PDB entry 3GLI | X-ray diffraction, 3.50 A resolution | chains D and E of the 8 polymer chains in the assembly

# Chain D
Name: DNA polymerase III subunit tau
From: Escherichia coli
Notes: EC 2.7.7.7
Reference sequence: P06710 (DPO3X_ECOLI); residue numbers follow UniProt; this construct covers 1-373
Sequence (395 residues; numbered -21 to 373; the number before each row is that of its first residue; numbers below 1 keep their minus sign (Met-21 is residue -21)):
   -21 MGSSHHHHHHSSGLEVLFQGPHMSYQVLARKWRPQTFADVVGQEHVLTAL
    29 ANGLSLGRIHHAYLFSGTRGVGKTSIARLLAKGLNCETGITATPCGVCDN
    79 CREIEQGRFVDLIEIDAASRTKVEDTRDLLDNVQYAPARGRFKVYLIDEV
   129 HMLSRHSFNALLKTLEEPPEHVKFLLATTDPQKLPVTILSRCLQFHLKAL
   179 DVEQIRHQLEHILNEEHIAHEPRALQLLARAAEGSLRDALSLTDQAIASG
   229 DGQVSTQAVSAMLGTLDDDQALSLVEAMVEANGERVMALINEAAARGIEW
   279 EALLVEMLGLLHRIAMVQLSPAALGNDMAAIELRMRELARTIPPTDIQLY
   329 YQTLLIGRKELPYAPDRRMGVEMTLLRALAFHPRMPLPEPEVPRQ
Not modelled in the structure: -21 to 1, 364-373
Differences from the reference sequence: expression tag (-21 to 0)
Swiss-Prot annotation at these positions:
  - binding site (ATP): Gly45 to Thr52
  - binding site (Zn(2+)): Cys64, Cys73, Cys76, Cys79
  - mutagenesis: Gly118 (G118D: In dnaX2016(Ts); present in both isoforms, unable to grow at 42 degrees Celsius)
Metal / ion sites: Mg2+: Thr52 (together with ADP); Zn2+: Cys64, Cys73, Cys76, Cys79
Residues lining bound ligands:
  - ADP / beryllium trifluoride, molecule 1: Leu6, Ala7, Arg8, Trp10, Arg11, Pro12, Asp17, Val18, Val19, Gln21, Thr46, Arg47, Gly48, Val49, Gly50, Lys51, Thr52, Ser53, Glu127, Thr157, Leu178, Gln186, Leu214, Arg215, Leu218
  - ADP / beryllium trifluoride, molecule 2: Glu144, Thr165, Arg169
From the paper describing this entry:
  - mutagenesis - T157A: abolished catalytic activity on ATP (citing earlier work)

# Chain E
Name: DNA polymerase III subunit delta'
From: Escherichia coLI
Notes: EC 2.7.7.7
Reference sequence: P28631 (HOLB_ECOLI); numbering as in UniProt (aligned over 1-334)
Sequence (334 residues; each row starts with the number of its first residue):
     1 MRWYPWLRPDFEKLVASYQAGRGHHALLIQALPGMGDDALIYALSRYLLC
    51 QQPQGHKSCGHCRGCQLMQAGTHPDYYTLAPEKGKNTLGVDAVREVTEKL
   101 NEHARLGGAKVVWVTDAALLTDAAANALLKTLEEPPAETWFFLATREPER
   151 LLATLRSRCRLHYLAPPPEQYAVTWLSREVTMSQDALLAALRLSAGSPGA
   201 ALALFQGDNWQARETLCQALAYSVPSGDWYSLLAALNHEQAPARLHWLAT
   251 LLMDALKRHHGAAQVTNVDVPGLVAELANHLSPSRLQAILGDVCHIREQL
   301 MSVTGINRELLITDLLLRIEHYLQPGVVLPVPHL
Metal / ion sites: Zn2+: Cys50, Cys59, Cys62, Cys65
Residues lining bound ligands: ADP / beryllium trifluoride: Glu133, Thr154, Arg158

# Chain D / chain E interface
Pairs across the interface - 80 pairs, chain D then chain E:
  Tyr3(D) - Gly21(E)
  Tyr3(D) - Arg22(E)
  Tyr3(D) - Gly23(E)
  Val5(D) - His24(E)
  Val5(D) - His25(E)
  Arg8(D) - His25(E)
  Arg8(D) - Glu133(E)
  Arg8(D) - Glu134(E)
  Arg8(D) - Pro135(E)  hydrogen bond (side chain-backbone)
  Arg11(D) - Glu133(E)  salt bridge
  Arg11(D) - Glu134(E)  salt bridge
  Arg47(D) - Thr154(E)
  Arg47(D) - Ser157(E)
  Arg56(D) - Glu134(E)  salt bridge
  Glu92(D) - Lys130(E)  salt bridge
  Asp94(D) - Ala127(E)
  Asp94(D) - Lys130(E)
  Ala96(D) - Asn126(E)
  Ala96(D) - Ala127(E)
  Ser97(D) - Arg94(E)  hydrogen bond (backbone-side chain)
  Thr99(D) - Arg94(E)
  Lys100(D) - Asp91(E)  salt bridge
  Lys100(D) - Arg94(E)
  Asp126(D) - Lys130(E)  salt bridge
  Glu127(D) - Leu129(E)
  Glu127(D) - Arg158(E)  salt bridge
  His129(D) - Asn126(E)  hydrogen bond
  Met130(D) - Ala123(E)  hydrophobic
  Met130(D) - Asn126(E)
  Thr157(D) - Thr154(E)
  Lys161(D) - Asp122(E)  salt bridge
  Arg215(D) - Glu133(E)  salt bridge
  Arg215(D) - Ser157(E)  hydrogen bond
  Arg215(D) - Arg158(E)
  Asp216(D) - Ser157(E)  hydrogen bond
  Ser219(D) - Ser157(E)  hydrogen bond (side chain-backbone)
  Ser219(D) - Cys159(E)
  Gln223(D) - Arg160(E)
  Gln223(D) - Leu161(E)  hydrogen bond (side chain-backbone)
  Ala226(D) - Arg160(E)
  Asp229(D) - Lys13(E)  salt bridge
  Gly261(D) - His260(E)
  Glu262(D) - His260(E)  hydrogen bond (backbone-backbone)
  Glu262(D) - Gly261(E)
  Met265(D) - Lys257(E)
  Met265(D) - Ala262(E)  hydrophobic
  Asn269(D) - Gln264(E)  hydrogen bond
  Glu279(D) - Glu149(E)
  Ile334(D) - Pro332(E)
  Ile334(D) - His333(E)
  Ile334(D) - Leu334(E)
  Lys337(D) - His333(E)  hydrogen bond (side chain-backbone)
  Lys337(D) - Leu334(E)
  Glu338(D) - His333(E)
  Pro340(D) - Glu147(E)
  Pro340(D) - Arg150(E)
  Tyr341(D) - Arg150(E)
  Tyr341(D) - Glu298(E)
  Pro343(D) - Arg146(E)  hydrogen bond (backbone-side chain)
  Pro343(D) - His246(E)
  Pro343(D) - Cys294(E)
  Pro343(D) - Arg297(E)
  Asp344(D) - Ala195(E)
  Arg345(D) - Glu147(E)  salt bridge
  Arg346(D) - Gln264(E)  hydrogen bond
  Met347(D) - His246(E)
  Met347(D) - Thr250(E)
  Met347(D) - Met253(E)  hydrophobic
  Glu350(D) - Met253(E)
  Glu350(D) - Lys257(E)  salt bridge
  Met351(D) - Met253(E)  hydrophobic
  Met351(D) - Leu290(E)  hydrophobic
  Met351(D) - Cys294(E)  hydrophobic
  Leu354(D) - Met253(E)  hydrophobic
  Leu354(D) - His260(E)
  Leu354(D) - Gln287(E)
  Arg355(D) - Gln287(E)
  Arg355(D) - Pro330(E)
  Arg355(D) - Pro332(E)
  Leu357(D) - His260(E)
Other interface residues (no listed pair), chain D (46 interface residues in all): Thr52, Asp222
Other interface residues (no listed pair), chain E (49 interface residues in all): Thr97, Ala153, Leu256, Val331

# Summary
Chain D and chain E form an interface of 46 and 49 residues respectively, with 12 hydrogen bonds and 12 salt
bridges. Polar pairs include Arg11(D)-Glu133(E), Arg11(D)-Glu134(E) and Arg56(D)-Glu134(E). One ADP /
beryllium trifluoride molecule is bound between chain D and chain E. From the paper: T157A of chain D
abolishes catalytic activity on ATP.
Here chain D is DNA polymerase III subunit tau (Escherichia coli) and chain E is DNA polymerase III subunit
delta' (Escherichia coLI). Entry 3GLI (Crystal Structure of the E. coli clamp loader bound to Primer-Template
DNA and Psi Peptide) was determined by X-ray diffraction (same publication as 3GLF, 3GLG and 3GLH).
